1C1W - chains L and H of the 3 polymer chains in the assembly; structure by X-ray diffraction, 1.90 A resolution.

[Chain L]
Name: Thrombin light chain
Organism: Homo sapiens
Notes: EC 3.4.21.5
UniProt: P00734 (THRB_HUMAN); residues 1-14 here correspond to UniProt positions 336-349 (UniProt number = residue number + 335)
Amino-acid sequence (36 residues; numbered 1 to 15 plus 21 insertion-coded residues; the number before each row is that of its first residue; a row labelled like 14A-14M holds insertion residues (14A, then the next letters in order)):
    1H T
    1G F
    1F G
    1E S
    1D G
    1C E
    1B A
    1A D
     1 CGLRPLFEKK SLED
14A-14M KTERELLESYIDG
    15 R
Curated features (UniProtKB/Swiss-Prot):
  - site: Arg-15 (Cleavage)
Metal / ion sites: Zn2+: Asp-1A (shared with His-119(H) of chain H)

[Chain H]
Name: Thrombin heavy chain
Organism: Homo sapiens
Notes: EC 3.4.21.5
UniProt: P00734 (THRB_HUMAN); aligned to UniProt positions 364-616 over residues 16-247 (the alignment contains insertions or deletions, so no single offset holds)
Amino-acid sequence (259 residues; numbered 16 to 253 plus 23 insertion-coded residues; 2 numbers in that range are skipped by the numbering (no residue carries them; nothing is unmodelled there); the number before each row is that of its first residue; a row labelled like 60A-60I holds insertion residues (60A, then the next letters in order)):
    16 IVEGSDAEIG MSPWQVMLFR K
   36A S
    37 PQELLCGASL ISDRWVLTAA HCLL
60A-60I YPPWDKNFT
    61 ENDLLVRIGK HSRTRYE
   77A R
    78 NIEKISMLEK IYIHPRYNWR
   97A E
    98 NLDRDIALMK LKKPVAFSDY IHPVCLPDRE TA
129A-129C ASL
   130 LQAGYKGRVT GWGNLKETWT ANVGKGQPSV LQVVNLPIVE RPVCKDSTRI RITDNMFCAG
  190A Y
   191 KP
192A-192D DEGK
   193 RGDACEGDSG GPFVMKSP
210A-210B FN
   211 NRWYQMGIVS WGE
   225 GCD
  227A R
   228 DGKYGFYTHV FRLKKWIQKV IDQFGE
Not modelled in the structure: 148-154
Curated features (UniProtKB/Swiss-Prot):
  - region: Ala-188 to Val-206 (High affinity receptor-binding region which is also known as the TP508 peptide)
  - active site (Charge relay system): His-57, Asp-102, Ser-201
  - glycosylation: Asn-60G (N-linked (GlcNAc...) (complex) asparagine)
Disulfides: Cys-42/Cys-58, Cys-173/Cys-187, Cys-197/Cys-226
Metal / ion sites: Zn2+ site 1: His-57, Ser-201 (together with BAH); Zn2+ site 2: His-119 (shared with Asp-1A(L) of chain L); Na+: Arg-227A, Lys-230
Small-molecule neighbours: BAH (bis(5-amidino-2-benzimidazolyl)methane ketone hydrate): Leu-41, Cys-42, His-57, Trp-60D, Lys-60F, Asp-195, Ala-196, Cys-197, Glu-198, Ser-201, Val-219, Ser-220, Trp-221, Gly-222, Gly-225, Cys-226, Gly-232

[Chain L / chain H interface]
Pairs across the interface - 77 pairs, chain L then chain H:
  Cys-1(L) / Pro-120(H)
  Cys-1(L) / Val-121(H)
  Cys-1(L) / Cys-122(H)  disulfide
  Cys-1(L) / Arg-212(H)  hydrogen bond (backbone-side chain)
  Asp-1A(L) / His-119(H)  salt bridge
  Asp-1A(L) / Pro-120(H)
  Ala-1B(L) / Arg-212(H)  hydrogen bond (backbone-side chain)
  Glu-1C(L) / Ile-47(H)
  Glu-1C(L) / Phe-114(H)
  Glu-1C(L) / Pro-120(H)
  Gly-1D(L) / Cys-122(H)
  Gly-1D(L) / Leu-123(H)  hydrogen bond (backbone-backbone)
  Ser-1E(L) / Cys-122(H)  hydrogen bond (backbone-side chain)
  Ser-1E(L) / Leu-123(H)  hydrogen bond (backbone-backbone)
  Ser-1E(L) / Asp-125(H)  hydrogen bond
  Ser-1E(L) / Tyr-214(H)
  Ser-1E(L) / Lys-241(H)
  Gly-1F(L) / Leu-123(H)
  Gly-1F(L) / Lys-241(H)
  Phe-1G(L) / Leu-123(H)
  Phe-1G(L) / Lys-241(H)
  Thr-1H(L) / Ile-47(H)  hydrogen bond (backbone-backbone)
  Thr-1H(L) / Ser-48(H)
  Thr-1H(L) / Leu-123(H)
  Thr-1H(L) / Ile-248(H)
  Thr-1H(L) / Glu-253(H)
  Gly-2(L) / Pro-120(H)  hydrogen bond (backbone-backbone)
  Gly-2(L) / Val-121(H)
  Gly-2(L) / Cys-122(H)
  Gly-2(L) / Arg-212(H)
  Gly-2(L) / Trp-213(H)  hydrogen bond (backbone-backbone)
  Leu-3(L) / His-119(H)
  Leu-3(L) / Asn-211(H)
  Leu-3(L) / Arg-212(H)
  Arg-4(L) / Gly-25(H)
  Arg-4(L) / Met-26(H)  hydrogen bond (side chain-backbone)
  Arg-4(L) / Pro-28(H)
  Arg-4(L) / Trp-29(H)
  Arg-4(L) / Trp-213(H)
  Pro-5(L) / Ser-115(H)
  Pro-5(L) / Asp-116(H)
  Pro-5(L) / His-119(H)
  Leu-6(L) / Asp-116(H)
  Phe-7(L) / Glu-23(H)
  Phe-7(L) / Ile-24(H)
  Phe-7(L) / Gly-25(H)
  Phe-7(L) / Met-26(H)  hydrophobic
  Glu-8(L) / Lys-208(H)  salt bridge
  Glu-8(L) / Asn-211(H)
  Glu-8(L) / Trp-213(H)  hydrogen bond
  Lys-9(L) / His-119(H)
  Asp-14(L) / Glu-23(H)
  Asp-14(L) / Met-26(H)
  Asp-14(L) / Arg-137(H)  salt bridge
  Lys-14A(L) / Glu-23(H)  hydrogen bond (backbone-side chain)
  Thr-14B(L) / Met-26(H)
  Thr-14B(L) / Arg-137(H)  hydrogen bond
  Thr-14B(L) / Asn-164(H)
  Glu-14C(L) / Arg-137(H)
  Glu-14C(L) / Lys-208(H)  salt bridge
  Glu-14E(L) / Lys-135(H)  salt bridge
  Glu-14E(L) / Asn-164(H)  hydrogen bond
  Glu-14E(L) / Tyr-190A(H)  hydrogen bond
  Glu-14E(L) / Lys-192D(H)  salt bridge
  Leu-14F(L) / Asn-164(H)
  Leu-14F(L) / Trp-213(H)  hydrophobic
  Leu-14G(L) / Lys-208(H)
  Leu-14G(L) / Pro-210(H)  hydrophobic
  Ser-14I(L) / Gly-133(H)
  Ser-14I(L) / Tyr-134(H)
  Ser-14I(L) / Lys-135(H)  hydrogen bond (side chain-backbone)
  Tyr-14J(L) / Tyr-134(H)  hydrophobic
  Tyr-14J(L) / Lys-135(H)  hydrogen bond (side chain-backbone)
  Tyr-14J(L) / Met-207(H)
  Tyr-14J(L) / Lys-208(H)  hydrogen bond (side chain-backbone)
  Tyr-14J(L) / Pro-210(H)
  Ile-14K(L) / Tyr-134(H)
Other interface residues (no listed pair), chain H (40 interface residues in all): Tyr-117, Pro-124, Leu-129C, Ser-209, Ile-244, Gln-245
Cross-chain cystine bridges: Cys-1(L)/Cys-122(H)

[In short]
27 residues of chain L and 40 residues of chain H are in contact, with 1 disulfide bond, 18 hydrogen bonds and
6 salt bridges. Polar contacts include Asp-1A(L)/His-119(H), Glu-8(L)/Lys-208(H) and Glu-14E(L)/Lys-135(H).
Ligands of chain H: compound BAH.
Here chain L is Thrombin light chain and chain H is Thrombin heavy chain, both from Homo sapiens. Entry 1C1W
(Recruiting zinc to mediate potent, specific inhibition of serine proteases) was determined by X-ray
diffraction, deposited together with 1C1U and 1C1V.
